PDB entry 6O68 | X-ray diffraction, 2.78 A resolution | chain A

[Chain A]
Name: Peroxisome proliferator-activated receptor gamma
Organism: Homo sapiens
Reference sequence: P37231 (PPARG_HUMAN); residues 203-477 here correspond to UniProt positions 231-505 (UniProt number = residue number + 28)
Sequence (275 residues; row label = number of the first residue in the row):
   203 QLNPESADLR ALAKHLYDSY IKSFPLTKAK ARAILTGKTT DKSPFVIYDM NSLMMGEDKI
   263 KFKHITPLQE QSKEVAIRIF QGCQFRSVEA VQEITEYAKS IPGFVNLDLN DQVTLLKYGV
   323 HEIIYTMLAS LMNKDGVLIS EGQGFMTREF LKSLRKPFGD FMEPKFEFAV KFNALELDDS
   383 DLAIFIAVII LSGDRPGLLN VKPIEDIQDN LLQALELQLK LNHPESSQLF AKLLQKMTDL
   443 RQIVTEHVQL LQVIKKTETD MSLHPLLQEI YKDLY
Not modelled in the structure: 203-206, 265-273, 477
Residues lining bound ligands: Ciglitazone (LO4): Arg-280, Ile-281, Gly-284, Cys-285, Phe-287, Arg-288, Leu-330, Val-339, Leu-340, Ile-341, Ser-342, Met-364
UniProt features mapped onto this chain:
  - motif: Pro-467 to Asp-475 (9aaTAD)
  - binding site (rosiglitazone): Gln-286 to Ser-289, His-323, His-449, Tyr-473
  - cross-link: Lys-224 (Glycyl lysine isopeptide (Lys-Gly) (interchain with G-Cter in ubiquitin))

[Overview]
Ligands of chain A: Ciglitazone. UniProt lists 7 rosiglitazone-binding residues.
Chain A is Peroxisome proliferator-activated receptor gamma (Homo sapiens); the structure, Crystal Structure
of Human PPARgamma Ligand Binding Domain in Complex with Ciglitazone, was determined by X-ray diffraction,
deposited together with 6O67, 6DGL, 6DGO, 6DGQ and 6DGR.
